PDB entry 5S5B | X-ray diffraction, 2.30 A resolution | chains B and F of the 6 polymer chains in the assembly

== Chain B ==
Name: Tubulin beta-2B chain
Organism: Bos taurus
Reference sequence: Q6B856 (TBB2B_BOVIN); the author numbering skips numbers that UniProt does not, so the offset changes along the chain: 1-42 = UniProt 1-42; 45-360 = UniProt 43-358; 369-455 = UniProt 359-445
Chain sequence (445 residues; each row starts with the number of its first residue; note: 10 numbers in that range are skipped by the numbering (no residue carries them; nothing is unmodelled there)):
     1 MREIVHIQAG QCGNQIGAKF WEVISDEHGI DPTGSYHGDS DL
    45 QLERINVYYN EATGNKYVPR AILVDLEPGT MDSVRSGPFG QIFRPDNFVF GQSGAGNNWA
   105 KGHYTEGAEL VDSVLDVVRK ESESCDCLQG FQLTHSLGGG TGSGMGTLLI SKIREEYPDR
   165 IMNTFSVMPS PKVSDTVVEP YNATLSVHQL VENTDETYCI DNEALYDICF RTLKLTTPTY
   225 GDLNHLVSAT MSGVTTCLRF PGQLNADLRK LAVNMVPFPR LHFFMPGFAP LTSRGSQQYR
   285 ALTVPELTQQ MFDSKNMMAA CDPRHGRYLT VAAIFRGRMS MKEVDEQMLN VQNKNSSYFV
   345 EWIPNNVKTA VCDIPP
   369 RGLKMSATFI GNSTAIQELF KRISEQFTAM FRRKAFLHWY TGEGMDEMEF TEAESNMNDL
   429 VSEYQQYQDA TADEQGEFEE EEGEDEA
Unresolved in the structure: 247-249, 279-280, 438-455
UniProt features mapped onto this chain:
  - motif: M1 to I4 (MREI motif)
  - binding site (GTP): Q11, E71, S140, G144, T145, G146, N206, N228
  - binding site (Mg(2+)): E71
  - modified residue: S40 (Phosphoserine), T57 (Phosphothreonine), K60 (N6-acetyllysine), S174 (Phosphoserine), T287 (Phosphothreonine), T292 (Phosphothreonine), R320 (Omega-N-methylarginine), E448 (5-glutamyl polyglutamate)
  - cross-link (Glycyl lysine isopeptide (Lys-Gly)): K60 (interchain with G-Cter in ubiquitin), K326 (interchain with G-Cter in ubiquitin)
Ion coordination: Mg2+: Q11 (together with GDP); Ca2+ near E113 (its only coordinating residue here)
Small-molecule neighbours: GDP (guanosine-5'-diphosphate): G10, Q11, C12, Q15, I16, D69, A99, N101, S140, G142, G143, G144, T145, G146, S147, V171, P173, V177, D179, E183, N206, L209, Y224, L227, N228

== Chain F ==
Name: Tubulin-Tyrosine Ligase
Organism: Gallus gallus
Reference sequence: E1BQ43 (E1BQ43_CHICK); residues 1-378 here = UniProt positions 1-378
Chain sequence (384 residues; numbered 1 to 384; the number before each row is that of its first residue):
     1 MYTFVVRDEN SSVYAEVSRL LLATGQWKRL RKDNPRFNLM LGERNRLPFG RLGHEPGLVQ
    61 LVNYYRGADK LCRKASLVKL IKTSPELSES CTWFPESYVI YPTNLKTPVA PAQNGIRHLI
   121 NNTRTDEREV FLAAYNRRRE GREGNVWIAK SSAGAKGEGI LISSEASELL DFIDEQGQVH
   181 VIQKYLEKPL LLEPGHRKFD IRSWVLVDHL YNIYLYREGV LRTSSEPYNS ANFQDKTCHL
   241 TNHCIQKEYS KNYGRYEEGN EMFFEEFNQY LMDALNTTLE NSILLQIKHI IRSCLMCIEP
   301 AISTKHLHYQ SFQLFGFDFM VDEELKVWLI EVNGAPACAQ KLYAELCQGI VDVAISSVFP
   361 LADTGQKTSQ PTSIFIKLHH HHHH
Unresolved in the structure: 106-124, 156-158, 363-370, 383-384
Sequence notes: expression tag (379-384)
Ion coordination: Mg2+: E331, N333 (together with AMP-PCP)
Small-molecule neighbours: AMP-PCP (ACP; phosphomethylphosphonic acid adenylate ester): K74, P95, I148, K150, A155, Q183, K184, Y185, L186, K198, D200, R202, R222, H239, L240, T241, N242, D318, M320, I330, E331, N333

== How chain B and chain F interact ==
Residue-residue contacts (12):
  R311(B) - R31(F)
  L333(B) - P56(F)
  L333(B) - G57(F)
  Q336(B) - R36(F)  hydrogen bond
  N337(B) - T3(F)
  N337(B) - R36(F)  hydrogen bond
  N337(B) - L58(F)
  K338(B) - M1(F)
  S340(B) - L30(F)
  S340(B) - N34(F)
  E345(B) - R31(F)  salt bridge
  N349(B) - E55(F)
Other interface residues (no listed pair), chain B (9 interface residues in all): S341
Other interface residues (no listed pair), chain F (11 interface residues in all): K28

== Overview ==
9 residues of chain B face 11 of chain F across their interface, with 2 hydrogen bonds and 1 salt bridge.
Polar contacts include E345(B)-R31(F), Q336(B)-R36(F) and N337(B)-R36(F). Bound to chain B: GDP. Chain F binds
AMP-PCP.
Chain B is Tubulin beta-2B chain (Bos taurus) and chain F is Tubulin-Tyrosine Ligase (Gallus gallus); the
structure, Tubulin-Z906021418-complex, was determined by X-ray diffraction (same publication as 5S4L, 5S4M,
5S4N, 5S4O, 5S4P, 5S4Q and 52 further entries).
